Entry 9J5S (X-ray diffraction, 2.84 A resolution); this record covers chains B and D of the 4 polymer chains in the assembly.

# Chain B
Molecule: Ras GTPase-activating protein-binding protein 1
Organism: Homo sapiens
Notes: EC 3.6.4.12, 3.6.4.13
Reference sequence: Q13283 (G3BP1_HUMAN); numbering as in UniProt (aligned over 1-138)
Sequence (141 residues; each row starts with the number of its first residue; numbers below 1 keep their minus sign (Gly-2 is residue -2)):
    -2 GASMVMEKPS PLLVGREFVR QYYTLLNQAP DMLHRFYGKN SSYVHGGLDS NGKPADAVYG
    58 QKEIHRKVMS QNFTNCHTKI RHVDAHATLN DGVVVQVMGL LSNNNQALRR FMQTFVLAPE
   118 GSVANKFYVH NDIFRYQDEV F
Disordered / not traced: -2 to 0, 44-51, 118-119
Differences from the reference sequence: expression tag (-2 to 0)

# Chain D
Molecule: Polyprotein P1234
Reference sequence: A0A0U5KFN5 (A0A0U5KFN5_CHIKV); residues 473-498 here correspond to UniProt positions 1806-1831 (UniProt number = residue number + 1333)
Sequence (26 residues; row label = number of the first residue in the row):
   473 ITFGDFNDGE IESLSSELLT FGDFLP
Disordered / not traced: 485-498

# Interface between chain B and chain D
Pairs across the interface (27):
  Val11(B) - Ile473(D)  hydrophobic
  Val11(B) - Phe475(D)
  Phe15(B) - Phe475(D)  hydrophobic
  Arg17(B) - Glu484(D)  salt bridge
  Gln18(B) - Ile473(D)  hydrogen bond (side chain-backbone)
  Gln18(B) - Phe475(D)
  Gln18(B) - Ile483(D)
  Thr21(B) - Glu484(D)
  Leu22(B) - Phe478(D)  hydrophobic
  Met29(B) - Phe478(D)
  Arg32(B) - Gly476(D)
  Arg32(B) - Asp477(D)  salt bridge
  Arg32(B) - Phe478(D)
  Arg32(B) - Glu482(D)  salt bridge
  Phe33(B) - Phe475(D)  hydrophobic
  Phe33(B) - Phe478(D)  hydrophobic
  Glu117(B) - Gly476(D)
  Asn122(B) - Ile473(D)
  Asn122(B) - Thr474(D)
  Lys123(B) - Thr474(D)
  Lys123(B) - Phe475(D)
  Lys123(B) - Gly476(D)
  Lys123(B) - Asp477(D)
  Lys123(B) - Phe478(D)
  Phe124(B) - Thr474(D)  hydrogen bond (backbone-backbone)
  Phe124(B) - Phe475(D)
  Phe124(B) - Gly476(D)  hydrogen bond (backbone-backbone)
Other interface residues (no listed pair), chain B (17 interface residues in all): Glu14, Gln58, Leu114, Tyr125
Other interface residues (no listed pair), chain D (10 interface residues in all): Asn479

# In short
The interface between chain B and chain D involves 17 residues on one side and 10 on the other; the contacts
include 3 hydrogen bonds and 3 salt bridges. Polar contacts include Arg17(B)-Glu484(D), Arg32(B)-Asp477(D) and
Arg32(B)-Glu482(D).
Here chain B is Ras GTPase-activating protein-binding protein 1 (Homo sapiens) and chain D is Polyprotein
P1234. Entry 9J5S (Crystal structure of human G3BP1 in complex with CHIKV nsP3 peptide) was determined by
X-ray diffraction (same publication as 9IVQ, 9IVR and 9IVS).
